PDB entry 7M3T | X-ray diffraction, 3.20 A resolution | chains D and V of the 39 polymer chains in the assembly

Chain D:
Molecule: Coat protein
From: Satellite tobacco mosaic virus
UniProtKB: P17574 (COAT_STMV); residue numbers follow UniProt; this construct covers 1-159
Amino-acid sequence (159 residues; each row starts with the number of its first residue):
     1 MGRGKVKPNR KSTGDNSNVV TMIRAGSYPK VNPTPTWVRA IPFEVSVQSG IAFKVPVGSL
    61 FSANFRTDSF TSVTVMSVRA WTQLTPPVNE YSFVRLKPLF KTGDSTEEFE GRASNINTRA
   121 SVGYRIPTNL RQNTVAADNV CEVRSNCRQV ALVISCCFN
Disordered / not traced: 1-15

Chain V:
Molecule: 10-nt RNA strand
From: Satellite tobacco mosaic virus
Sequence (10 nucleotides; row label = number of the first residue in the row):
   162 AAAAAAAAAA
Disordered / not traced: 170-171

Chain D / chain V interface:
Residue-residue contacts - 10 pairs, chain D then chain V:
  Asn16(D) with A162(V), hydrogen bond to the sugar
  Ser17(D) with A162(V), sugar contact; A163(V), phosphate contact
  Val20(D) with A164(V), phosphate contact
  Thr21(D) with A163(V), phosphate contact; A164(V), phosphate contact
  Met22(D) with A164(V), sugar contact; A165(V), phosphate contact
  Arg24(D) with A165(V), salt bridge to the phosphate; A166(V), salt bridge to the phosphate
Other interface residues (no listed pair), chain D (8 interface residues in all): Asn18, Val19

Summary:
8 residues of chain D face 5 of chain V across their interface, with 1 hydrogen bond and 2 salt bridges. Polar
contacts include Asn16(D)-A162(V), Arg24(D)-A165(V) and Arg24(D)-A166(V).
Here chain D is Coat protein and chain V is a 10-nt RNA strand, both from Satellite tobacco mosaic virus.
Entry 7M3T (Crystallographic structure of a cubic crystal of STMV (80.7 degree rotation about 111) grown from
chloride) was determined by X-ray diffraction together with 5BKL, 5BKN, 7M2T, 7M2V, 7M50 and 7M57 from the
same study.
